Entry 6JH1 (X-ray diffraction, 3.00 A resolution); this record covers chains A and B of the 4 polymer chains in the assembly.

# Chain A (and B)
Molecule: Non-structural protein 1
Organism: Influenza B virus (strain B/Lee/1940)
Notes: chain B of this document is another copy of the same molecule, construct and numbering; everything in this record applies to it too
UniProtKB: P03502 (NS1_INBLE); numbering as in UniProt (aligned over 1-103)
Sequence (103 residues; row label = number of the first residue in the row):
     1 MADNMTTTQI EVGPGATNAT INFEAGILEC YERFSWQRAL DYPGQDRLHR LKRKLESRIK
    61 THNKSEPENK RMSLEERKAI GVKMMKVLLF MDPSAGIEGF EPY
Unresolved in the structure: 1-8, 101-103 (chain B: 1-8, 100-103)
UniProt features mapped onto this chain:
  - motif: Arg-50 to Leu-55 (Nuclear localization signal)
  - mutagenesis: Arg-33 (R33A: Partial loss of dsRNA-binding and no effect on inhibition of IFN-beta promoter; when associated with A-38), Arg-38 (R38A: Partial loss of dsRNA-binding and no effect on inhibition of IFN-beta promoter; when associated with A-33), Arg-47 (R47A: Complete loss of dsRNA-binding and 40% loss of inhibition of IFN-beta promoter; when associated with A-50), Arg-50 (R50A: Complete loss of dsRNA-binding and 40% loss of inhibition of IFN-beta promoter; when associated with A-47), Lys-52 (K52A: Partial loss of dsRNA-binding and 15% loss of inhibition of IFN-beta promoter; when associated with A-53 and A-54), Arg-53 (R53A: Partial loss of dsRNA-binding and 15% loss of inhibition of IFN-beta promoter; when associated with A-52 and A-54), Lys-54 (K54A: Partial loss of dsRNA-binding and 15% loss of inhibition of IFN-beta promoter; when associated with A-52 and A-53), Arg-58 (R58A: Complete loss of dsRNA-binding and 20% loss of inhibition of IFN-beta promoter; when associated with A-60 and A-64), Lys-60 (K60A: Complete loss of dsRNA-binding and 20% loss of inhibition of IFN-beta promoter; when associated with A-58 and A-64), Lys-64 (K64A: Complete loss of dsRNA-binding and 20% loss of inhibition of IFN-beta promoter; when associated with A-58 and A-60), Lys-70 (K70A: No effect on dsRNA-binding and inhibition of IFN-beta promoter; when associated with A-71), Arg-71 (R71A: No effect on dsRNA-binding and inhibition of IFN-beta promoter; when associated with A-70), 4 further mutagenesis entries in UniProt

# How chain A and chain B interact
Pairs across the interface (74; chain A residue first):
  Gln-9(A) / Gln-45(B)  hydrogen bond (backbone-side chain)
  Gln-9(A) / His-49(B)
  Ile-10(A) / Ser-35(B)
  Ile-10(A) / Arg-38(B)
  Glu-11(A) / Arg-38(B)  salt bridge
  Val-12(A) / Arg-38(B)
  Val-12(A) / Leu-40(B)
  Val-12(A) / Tyr-42(B)
  Val-12(A) / Gln-45(B)
  Ala-16(A) / Ala-39(B)
  Ala-16(A) / Asp-41(B)
  Thr-17(A) / Asp-41(B)
  Ala-19(A) / Phe-34(B)
  Thr-20(A) / Ala-39(B)  hydrogen bond (side chain-backbone)
  Thr-20(A) / Leu-40(B)
  Thr-20(A) / Asp-41(B)  hydrogen bond (side chain-backbone)
  Phe-23(A) / Cys-30(B)
  Phe-23(A) / Tyr-31(B)  hydrophobic
  Phe-23(A) / Phe-34(B)  hydrophobic
  Glu-24(A) / Tyr-31(B)  hydrogen bond
  Glu-24(A) / Arg-47(B)  salt bridge
  Ile-27(A) / Ile-27(B)  hydrophobic
  Cys-30(A) / Phe-23(B)
  Cys-30(A) / Met-85(B)  hydrophobic
  Cys-30(A) / Leu-88(B)
  Cys-30(A) / Leu-89(B)  hydrophobic
  Tyr-31(A) / Phe-23(B)  hydrophobic
  Tyr-31(A) / Glu-24(B)  hydrogen bond
  Arg-33(A) / Leu-88(B)  hydrogen bond (side chain-backbone)
  Arg-33(A) / Leu-89(B)  hydrogen bond (side chain-backbone)
  Arg-33(A) / Met-91(B)
  Phe-34(A) / Ala-19(B)
  Phe-34(A) / Phe-23(B)  hydrophobic
  Phe-34(A) / Leu-88(B)  hydrophobic
  Ser-35(A) / Ile-10(B)
  Trp-36(A) / Met-91(B)  hydrophobic
  Arg-38(A) / Glu-11(B)
  Arg-38(A) / Val-12(B)
  Ala-39(A) / Val-12(B)
  Ala-39(A) / Ala-16(B)
  Ala-39(A) / Thr-20(B)  hydrogen bond (backbone-side chain)
  Leu-40(A) / Val-12(B)
  Leu-40(A) / Thr-20(B)
  Asp-41(A) / Ala-16(B)
  Asp-41(A) / Thr-17(B)
  Asp-41(A) / Thr-20(B)  hydrogen bond (backbone-side chain)
  Tyr-42(A) / Gln-9(B)
  Tyr-42(A) / Ile-10(B)
  Tyr-42(A) / Glu-11(B)
  Tyr-42(A) / Val-12(B)  hydrogen bond (side chain-backbone)
  Gln-45(A) / Gln-9(B)
  Gln-45(A) / Ile-10(B)  hydrogen bond (side chain-backbone)
  Gln-45(A) / Val-12(B)
  Arg-47(A) / Glu-24(B)  salt bridge
  Arg-47(A) / Arg-58(B)
  Arg-58(A) / Arg-47(B)
  Met-85(A) / Cys-30(B)  hydrophobic
  Met-85(A) / Met-85(B)  hydrophobic
  Met-85(A) / Leu-89(B)  hydrophobic
  Lys-86(A) / Leu-89(B)
  Lys-86(A) / Phe-90(B)
  Leu-88(A) / Cys-30(B)
  Leu-88(A) / Arg-33(B)  hydrogen bond (backbone-side chain)
  Leu-88(A) / Phe-34(B)  hydrophobic
  Leu-89(A) / Cys-30(B)  hydrophobic
  Leu-89(A) / Arg-33(B)  hydrogen bond (backbone-side chain)
  Leu-89(A) / Met-85(B)  hydrophobic
  Leu-89(A) / Lys-86(B)
  Phe-90(A) / Lys-86(B)
  Phe-90(A) / Phe-90(B)  hydrophobic
  Met-91(A) / Arg-33(B)
  Gly-99(A) / Phe-90(B)
  Phe-100(A) / Phe-90(B)  hydrophobic
  Phe-100(A) / Gly-99(B)
Interface residues without a listed pair, chain A (37 interface residues in all): Gly-13, Gln-37, Met-84, Ala-95
Interface residues without a listed pair, chain B (37 interface residues in all): Gly-13, Trp-36, Gln-37, Val-82, Met-84

# In short
Chain A and chain B each contribute 37 residues to their interface; the contacts include 13 hydrogen bonds and
3 salt bridges. Polar contacts include Glu-11(A)/Arg-38(B), Glu-24(A)/Arg-47(B) and Gln-9(A)/Gln-45(B).
UniProt lists 16 mutagenesis sites on chain A.
Chain A and chain B are both Non-structural protein 1 (Influenza B virus (strain B/Lee/1940)); the structure,
Crystal structure of bISG15/NS1B complex, was determined by X-ray diffraction.
